8YW1 - chains I and O of the 33 polymer chains in the assembly; structure by electron microscopy, 3.44 A resolution.

[Chain I]
Name: Spike glycoprotein E2
Source organism: Semliki Forest virus 4
UniProtKB: A0A0E3T652 (A0A0E3T652_SFV); residues 5-422 here correspond to UniProt positions 338-755 (UniProt number = residue number + 333)
Amino-acid sequence (418 residues; numbered 5 to 422; the number before each row is that of its first residue):
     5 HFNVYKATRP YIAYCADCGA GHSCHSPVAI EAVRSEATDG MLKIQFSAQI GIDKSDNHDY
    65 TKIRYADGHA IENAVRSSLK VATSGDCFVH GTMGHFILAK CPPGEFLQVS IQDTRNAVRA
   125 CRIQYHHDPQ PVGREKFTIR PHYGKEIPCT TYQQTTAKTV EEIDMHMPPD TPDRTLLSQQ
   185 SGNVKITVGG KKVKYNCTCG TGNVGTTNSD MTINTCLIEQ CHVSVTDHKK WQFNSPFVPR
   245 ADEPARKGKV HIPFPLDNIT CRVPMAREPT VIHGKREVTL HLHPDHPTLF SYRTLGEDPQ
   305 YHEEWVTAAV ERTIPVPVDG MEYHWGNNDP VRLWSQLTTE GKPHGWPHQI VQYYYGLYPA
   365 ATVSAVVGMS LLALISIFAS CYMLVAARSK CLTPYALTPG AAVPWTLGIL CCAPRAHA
Disulfide bonds: Cys19-Cys125, Cys91-Cys105, Cys201-Cys225, Cys203-Cys220
Glycans and other covalent adducts: N-acetylglucosamine (NAG) linked to Asn200; glycan linked to Asn262

[Chain O]
Name: capsid protein, partial
Source organism: Semliki Forest virus 4
UniProtKB: A0A0E3T652 (A0A0E3T652_SFV); residues 107-267 here = UniProt positions 107-267
Amino-acid sequence (161 residues; numbered 107 to 267; the number before each row is that of its first residue):
   107 KRERMCMKIE NDCIFEVKHE GKVTGYACLV GDKVMKPAHV KGVIDNADLA KLAFKKSSKY
   167 DLECAQIPVH MRSDASKYTH EKPEGHYNWH HGAVQYSGGR FTIPTGAGKP GDSGRPIFDN
   227 KGRVVAIVLG GANEGSRTAL SVVTWNKDMV TRVTPEGSEE W

[Chain I / chain O interface]
Contacting residue pairs (14; chain I residue first):
  Pro398(I) with Tyr166(O); Met255(O), hydrophobic
  Tyr399(I) with Asp254(O); Met255(O), hydrophobic
  Ala400(I) with Lys139(O)
  Leu401(I) with Lys139(O), hydrogen bond (backbone-side chain); Tyr166(O), hydrophobic; Cys170(O), hydrophobic; Val256(O), hydrophobic
  Thr402(I) with Lys139(O); Asp254(O), hydrogen bond (side chain-backbone); Val256(O)
  Gly404(I) with Asp254(O)
  Ala405(I) with Asp254(O)
Also at the interface, not in a pair above, chain I (9 interface residues in all): Ser393, Pro403
Also at the interface, not in a pair above, chain O (9 interface residues in all): Lys161, Tyr184, Trp251

[Overview]
The chain I/chain O interface involves 9 residues from each chain, with 2 hydrogen bonds. Among the polar
pairs are Leu401(I)-Lys139(O) and Thr402(I)-Asp254(O). Covalently linked N-acetylglucosamine: at Asn200(I).
Chain I is Spike glycoprotein E2 and chain O is capsid protein, partial, both from Semliki Forest virus 4; the
structure, Semliki Forest virus viron in complex with VLDLR, was determined by electron microscopy, deposited
together with 8YVY, 8YVZ and 8YW2.
